Entry 1Q4O (X-ray diffraction, 2.20 A resolution); this record covers chain A.

# Chain A
Protein: Serine/threonine-protein kinase PLK
Source organism: Homo sapiens
Notes: EC 2.7.1.-; fragment: Polo box domain of Plk1
UniProtKB: P53350 (PLK1_HUMAN); residues 367-603 here = UniProt positions 367-603
Chain sequence (237 residues; numbered 367 to 603; the number before each row is that of its first residue):
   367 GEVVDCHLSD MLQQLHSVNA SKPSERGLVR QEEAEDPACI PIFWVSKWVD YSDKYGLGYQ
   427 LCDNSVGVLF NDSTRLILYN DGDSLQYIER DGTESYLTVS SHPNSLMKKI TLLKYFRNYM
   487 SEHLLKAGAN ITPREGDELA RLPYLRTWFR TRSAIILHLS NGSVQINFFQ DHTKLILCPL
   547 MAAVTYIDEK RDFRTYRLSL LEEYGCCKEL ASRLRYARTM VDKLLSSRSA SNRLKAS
Not modelled in the structure: 367-371, 493-507, 594-603
Swiss-Prot annotation at these positions:
  - region: Ala493 to Arg507 (Linker), His538 to Lys540 (Important for interaction with phosphorylated proteins)
  - modified residue: Ser375 (Phosphoserine), Ser450 (Phosphoserine), Thr498 (Phosphothreonine)
  - cross-link: Lys492 (Glycyl lysine isopeptide (Lys-Gly) (interchain with G-Cter in ubiquitin))
  - mutagenesis: Trp414 (W414F: Abolishes interaction with CDC25C and reduces centrosomal localization; W414F: No effect on centrosomal localization, nor on S-phase progression; when asscociated with A-427 ...), Val415 (V415A: Loss of centrosomal localization and of S-phase progression; when associated with A- 414 and A-427), Leu427 (L427A: No effect on centrosomal localization, nor on S-phase progression; when associated with A-414. Loss of centrosomal localization and of S-phase progression; when associated with A- 414 and A-415), Lys492 (K492R: Severe mitotic defects leading to prometaphase delay. Increased localization at kinetochores leading to increased levels of phosphorylated BUBR1), His538 (H538A: In pincer mutant; loss of centrosomal location and decreased interaction with phosphorylated CDC25C and BUB1; when associated with M-540), Lys540 (K540M: In pincer mutant; loss of centrosomal location and decreased interaction with phosphorylated CDC25C and BUB1; when associated with A-538)
Reported in the primary citation:
  - contacts within the chain: Met377-Val587 (hydrophobic contact), Val415-Tyr417 (hydrophobic contact), Val415-Phe482 (hydrophobic contact), Val415-Tyr485 (hydrophobic contact), Phe409-Leu427, Val411-Leu427, Tyr425-Leu427, Leu427-Cys428, Asp438-Lys475 (salt bridge), Asp537-Arg579 (salt bridge)

# Summary
Curated annotation (UniProt) lists 6 mutagenesis sites. The paper reports contacts within the chain involving
Met377, Val587 and Val415 among others.
Chain A is Serine/threonine-protein kinase PLK (Homo sapiens); the structure, The structure of the polo box
domain of human Plk1, was determined by X-ray diffraction, deposited together with 1Q4K.
